7OF1 - chains 1 and O of the 42 polymer chains in the assembly; structure by electron microscopy, 3.10 A resolution.

# Chain 1
Molecule: 25S rRNA
Source organism: Saccharomyces cerevisiae (strain ATCC 204508 / S288c)
Sequence (3396 nucleotides; row label = number of the first residue in the row; note: 69 numbers in that range are skipped by the numbering (no residue carries them; nothing is unmodelled there); a row labelled like 2247A-2247Z holds insertion residues (2247A, then the next letters in order)):
     1 GUUUGACCUC AAAUCAGGUA GGAGUACCCG CUGAACUUAA GCAUAUCAAU AAGCGGAGGA
    61 AAAGAAACCA ACCGGGAUUG CCUUAGUAAC GGCGAGUGAA GCGGCAAAAG CUCAAAUUUG
   121 AAAUCUGGUA CCUUCGGUGC CCGAGUUGUA AUUUGGAGAG GGCAACUUUG GGGCCGUUCC
   181 UUGUCUAUGU UCCUUGGAAC AGGACGUCAU AGAGGGUGAG AAUCCCGUGU GGCGAGGAGU
   241 GCGGUUCUUU GUAAAGUGCC UUCGAAGAGU CGAGUUGUUU GGGAAUGCAG CUCUAAGUGG
   301 GUGGUAAAUU CCAUCUAAAG CUAAAUAUUG GCGAGAGACC GAUAGCGAAC AAGUACAGUG
   361 AUGGAAAGAU GAAAAGAACU UUGAAAAGAG AGUGAAAAAG UACGUGAAAU UGUUGAAAGG
   421 GAAGGGCAUU UGAUCAGACA UGGUGUUUUG UGCCCUCUGC UCCUUGUGGG UAGGGGAAUC
   481 UCGCAUUUCA CUGGGCCAGC AUCAGUUUUG GUGGCAGGAU AAAUCCAUAG GAAUGUAGCU
   541 UGCCUCGGUA AGUAUUAUAG CCUGUGGGAA UACUGCCAGC UGGGACUGAG GACUGCGACG
   601 UAAGUCAAGG AUGCUGGCAU AAUGGUUAUA UGCCGCCCGU CUUGAAACAC GGACCAAGGA
   661 GUCUAACGUC UAUGCGAGUG UUUGGGUGUA AAACCCAUAC GCGUAAUGAA AGUGAACGUA
   721 GGUUGGGGCC UCGCAAGAGG UGCACAAUCG ACCGAUCCUG AUGUCUUCGG AUGGAUUUGA
   781 GUAAGAGCAU AGCUGUUGGG ACCCGAAAGA UGGUGAACUA UGCCUGAAUA GGGUGAAGCC
   841 AGAGGAAACU CUGGUGGAGG CUCGUAGCGG UUCUGACGUG CAAAUCGAUC GUCGAAUUUG
   901 GGUAUAGGGG CGAAAGACUA AUCGAACCAU CUAGUAGCUG GUUCCUGCCG AAGUUUCCCU
   961 CAGGAUAGCA GAAGCUCGUA UCAGUUUUAU GAGGUAAAGC GAAUGAUUAG AGGUUCCGGG
  1021 GUCGAAAUGA CCUUGACCUA UUCUCAAACU UUAAAUAUGU AAGAAGUCCU UGUUACUUAA
  1081 UUGAACGUGG ACAUUUGAAU GAAGAGCUUU UAGUGGGCCA UUUUUGGUAA GCAGAACUGG
  1141 CGAUGCGGGA UGAACCGAAC GUAGAGUUAA GGUGCCGGAA UACACGCUCA UCAGACACCA
  1201 CAAAAGGUGU UAGUUCAUCU AGACAGCCGG ACGGUGGCCA UGGAAGUCGG AAUCCGCUAA
  1261 GGAGUGUGUA ACAACUCACC GGCCGAAUGA ACUAGCCCUG AAAAUGGAUG GCGCUCAAGC
  1321 GUGUUACCUA UACUCUACCG UCAGGGUUGA UAUGAUGCCC UGACGAGUAG GCAGGCGUGG
  1381 AGGUCAGUGA CGAAGCCUAG ACCGUAAGGU CGGGUCGAAC GGCCUCUAGU GCAGAUCUUG
  1441 GUGGUAGUAG CAAAUAUUCA AAUGAGAACU UUGAAGACUG AAGUGGGGAA AGGUUCCACG
  1501 UCAACAGCAG UUGGACGUGG GUUAGUCGAU CCUAAGAGAU GGGGAAGCUC CGUUUCAAAG
  1561 GCCUGAUUUU AUGCAGGCCA CCAUCGAAAG GGAAUCCGGU UAAGAUUCCG GAACCUGGAU
  1621 AUGGAUUCUU CACGGUAACG UAACUGAAUG UGGAGACGUC GGCGCGAGCC CUGGGAGGAG
  1681 UUAUCUUUUC UUCUUAACAG CUUAUCACCC CGGAAUUGGU UUAUCCGGAG AUGGGGUCUU
  1741 AUGGCUGGAA GAGGCCAGCA CCUUUGCUGG CUCCGGUGCG CUUGUGACGG CCCGUGAAAA
  1801 UCCACAGGAA GGAAUAGUUU UCAUGCCAGG UCGUACUGAU AACCGCAGCA GGUCUCCAAG
  1861 GUGAACAGCC UCUAGUUGAU AGAAUAAUGU AGAUAAGGGA AGUCGGCAAA AUAGAUCCGU
  1921 AACUUCGGGA UAAGGAUUGG CUCUAAGGGU CGGGUAGUGA GGGCCUUGGU CAGACGCAGC
  1981 GGGCGUGCUU GUGGACUGCU UGGUGGGGCU UGCUCUGCUA GGCGGACUAC UUGCGUGCCU
  2041 UGUUGUAGAC GGCCUUGGUA GGUCUCUUGU AGACCGUCGC UUGCUACAAU UAACGAUCAA
  2101 CUUAGAACUG GUACGGACAA GGGGAAUCUG ACUGUCUAAU UAAAACAUAG CAUUGCGAUG
  2161 GUCAGAAAGU GAUGUUGACG CAAUGUGAUU UCUGCCCAGU GCUCUGAAUG UCAAAGUGAA
  2221 GAAAUUCAAC CAAGCGCGGG UAAACGG
2247A-2247Z CGGGAGUAACUAUGACUCUCUUAAGG
2248A-2248Z UAGCCAAAUGCCUCGUCAUCUAAUUA
2249A-2249Q GUGACGCGCAUGAAUGG
  2313 A
  2318 UUAACGAGAU UCCCACUGUC CCUAUCUACU AUCUAGCGAA ACCACAGCCA AGGGAACGGG
  2378 CUUGGCAGAA UCAGCGGGGA AAGAAGACCC UGUUGAGCUU GACUCUAGUU UGACAUUGUG
  2438 AAGAGACAUA GAGGGUGUAG AAUAAGUGGG AGCUUCGGCG CCAGUGAAAU ACCACUACCU
  2498 UUAUAGUUUC UUUACUUAUU CAAUGAAGCG GAGCUGGAAU UCAUUUUCCA CGUUCUAGCA
  2558 UUCAAGGUCC CAUUCGGGGC UGAUCCGGGU UGAAGACAUU GUCAGGUGGG GAGUUUGGCU
  2618 GGGGCGGCAC AUCUGUUAAA CGAUAACGCA GAUGUCCUAA GGGGGGCUCA UGGAGAACAG
  2678 AAAUCUCCAG UAGAACAAAA GGGUAAAAGC CCCCUUGAUU UUGAUUUUCA GUGUGAAUAC
  2738 AAACCAUGAA AGUGUGGCCU AUCGAUCCUU UAGUCCCUCG GAAUUUGAGG CUAGAGGUGC
  2798 CAGAAAAGUU ACCACAGGGA UAACUGGCUU GUGGCAGUCA AGCGUUCAUA GCGACAUUGC
  2858 UUUUUGAUUC UUCGAUGUCG GCUCUUCCUA UCAUACCGAA GCAGAAUUCG GUAAGCGUUG
  2918 GAUUGUUCAC CCACUAAUAG GGAACGUGAG CUGGGUUUAG ACCGUCGUGA GACAGGUUAG
  2978 UUUUACCCUA CUGAUGAAUG UUACCGCAAU AGUAAUUGAA CUUAGUACGA GAGGAACAGU
  3038 UCAUUCGGAU AAUUGGUUUU UGCGGCUGUC UGAUCAGGCA UUGCCGCGAA GCUACCAUCC
  3098 GCUGGAUUAU GGCUGAACGC CUCUAAGUCA GAAUCCAUGC UAGAACGCGG UGAUUUCUUU
  3158 GCUCCACACA AUAUAGAUGG AUACGAAUAA GGCGUCCUUG UGGCGUCGCU GAACCAUAGC
  3218 AGGCUAGCAA CGGUGCACUU GGCGGAAAGG CCUUGGGUGC UUGCUGGCGA AUUGCAAUGU
  3278 CAUUUUGCGU GGGGAUAAAU CAUUUGUAUA CGACUUAGAU GUACAACGGG GUAUUGUAAG
  3338 CAGUAGAGUA GCCUUGUUGU UACGAUCUGC UGAGAUUAAG CCUUUGUUGU CUGAUUUGU
Disordered / not traced: 1-2, 441-493, 962, 994-1051, 1074-1076, 1130-1132, 1350-1353, 1567-1571, 1954-2092, 2112, 2204-2209, 2247A-2247Z, 2248A-2248Z, 2249A-2249Q, 2318, 2402-2405, 2408-2410, 2447-2502, 2537-2544, 2597, 2614-2767, 2794-2799, 2816-2818, 2821-2823, 2841-2849, 2859-2871, 2979-2981, 3351

# Chain O
Protein: 60S ribosomal protein L16-A
Source organism: Saccharomyces cerevisiae (strain ATCC 204508 / S288c)
Reference sequence: P26784 (RL16A_YEAST); numbering as in UniProt (aligned over 1-199)
Chain sequence (199 residues; numbered 1 to 199; the number before each row is that of its first residue):
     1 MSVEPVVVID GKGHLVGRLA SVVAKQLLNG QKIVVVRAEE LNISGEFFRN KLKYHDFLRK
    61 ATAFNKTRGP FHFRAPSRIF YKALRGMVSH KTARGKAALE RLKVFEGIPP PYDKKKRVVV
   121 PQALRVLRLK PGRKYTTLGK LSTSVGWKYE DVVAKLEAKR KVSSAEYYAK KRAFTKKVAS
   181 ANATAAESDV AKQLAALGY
Disordered / not traced: 1-2
Swiss-Prot annotation at these positions:
  - modified residue: Ser2 (N-acetylserine)
  - cross-link: Lys177 (Glycyl lysine isopeptide (Lys-Gly) (interchain with G-Cter in ubiquitin))

# Interface between chain 1 and chain O
Contacting residue pairs (154):
  U631(1) with Ala93(O), sugar contact
  G632(1) with Thr92(O), phosphate contact; Arg94(O), phosphate contact
  G1174(1) with Ser21(O), hydrogen bond to the sugar; Met87(O), hydrogen bond to the base
  C1175(1) with Ser21(O), hydrogen bond to the sugar; Leu28(O), sugar contact; Met87(O), hydrogen bond to the sugar
  C1176(1) with Lys25(O), salt bridge to the phosphate; Leu28(O), sugar contact; Met87(O), sugar contact; Ser89(O), sugar contact
  G1177(1) with Arg94(O), salt bridge to the phosphate
  G1178(1) with Lys25(O), salt bridge to the phosphate
  U1181(1) with Arg18(O), base contact; Ser21(O), base contact; Val22(O), base contact; Gln122(O), sugar contact; Arg128(O), sugar contact
  C1189(1) with Arg133(O), hydrogen bond to the base
  A1190(1) with Arg49(O), hydrogen bond to the base
  U1191(1) with Glu46(O), base contact; Phe48(O), stacking on the base; Arg49(O), salt bridge to the phosphate; Leu52(O), sugar contact
  A1193(1) with Arg49(O), salt bridge to the phosphate
  U1305(1) with Ala63(O), base contact
  G1306(1) with Arg59(O), sugar contact; Lys60(O), sugar contact; Ala61(O), base contact; Thr62(O), hydrogen bond to the base; Ala63(O), base contact
  G1307(1) with Arg59(O), salt bridge to the phosphate; Lys60(O), salt bridge to the phosphate; Pro70(O), base contact
  G1311(1) with Gly86(O), hydrogen bond to the base; Met87(O), base contact
  C1312(1) with Ala83(O), hydrogen bond to the sugar; Gly86(O), hydrogen bond to the sugar; Met87(O), hydrogen bond to the sugar
  G1313(1) with Gly17(O), phosphate contact; Lys82(O), salt bridge to the phosphate; Ala83(O), phosphate contact; Met87(O), sugar contact
  C1314(1) with Val16(O), phosphate contact; Gly17(O), hydrogen bond to the phosphate; Arg18(O), sugar contact; Lys53(O), base contact
  U1315(1) with Leu15(O), phosphate contact; Ser44(O), hydrogen bond to the phosphate; Arg49(O), base contact; Leu129(O), phosphate contact; Arg133(O), hydrogen bond to the sugar
  C1316(1) with Arg128(O), phosphate contact; Leu129(O), phosphate contact; Lys130(O), hydrogen bond to the phosphate
  A1317(1) with Arg128(O), hydrogen bond to the phosphate
  A1318(1) with Gly17(O), base contact; Arg18(O), salt bridge to the phosphate; Arg128(O), salt bridge to the phosphate
  C2365(1) with Arg68(O), hydrogen bond to the sugar
  G2381(1) with Lys91(O), base contact
  G2382(1) with Gly69(O), sugar contact; Pro70(O), sugar contact; Arg85(O), salt bridge to the phosphate; His90(O), salt bridge to the phosphate; Lys91(O), hydrogen bond to the base
  C2383(1) with Gly69(O), phosphate contact; Pro70(O), phosphate contact; Phe71(O), hydrogen bond to the phosphate; Arg85(O), salt bridge to the phosphate; His90(O), base contact; Lys91(O), base contact
  A2384(1) with Lys96(O), hydrogen bond to the base
  A2987(1) with Phe64(O), phosphate contact; Arg68(O), salt bridge to the phosphate
  C2988(1) with Asn65(O), hydrogen bond to the phosphate; Arg68(O), salt bridge to the phosphate
  A3005(1) with Tyr149(O), sugar contact
  A3006(1) with Phe73(O), sugar contact; Lys148(O), salt bridge to the phosphate; Tyr149(O), hydrogen bond to the phosphate
  U3007(1) with Phe71(O), sugar contact; His72(O), phosphate contact; Phe73(O), phosphate contact; Arg74(O), hydrogen bond to the phosphate
  A3008(1) with Lys66(O), phosphate contact; Thr67(O), sugar contact; Phe71(O), phosphate contact; His72(O), salt bridge to the phosphate; Arg74(O), salt bridge to the phosphate
  G3009(1) with Lys66(O), salt bridge to the phosphate
  A3103(1) with Lys51(O), sugar contact
  A3123(1) with Lys134(O), salt bridge to the phosphate
  G3124(1) with Lys134(O), salt bridge to the phosphate
  C3132(1) with His55(O), sugar contact
  C3133(1) with Thr143(O), sugar contact; Ser144(O), hydrogen bond to the sugar; Val145(O), phosphate contact; Gly146(O), phosphate contact
  A3134(1) with Val145(O), phosphate contact; Gly146(O), phosphate contact
  A3172(1) with Ala93(O), base contact; Arg94(O), base contact; Ala97(O), base contact; Arg101(O), hydrogen bond to the phosphate
  G3173(1) with Lys32(O), salt bridge to the phosphate; Arg101(O), salt bridge to the phosphate
  A3178(1) with Glu4(O), sugar contact; Pro5(O), phosphate contact; Val6(O), sugar contact; Val8(O), base contact; Tyr112(O), base contact; Lys115(O), base contact
  A3180(1) with Asp113(O), base contact; Lys114(O), base contact; Lys115(O), sugar contact; Lys116(O), sugar contact; Arg117(O), hydrogen bond to the sugar; Tyr167(O), stacking on the base; Lys171(O), salt bridge to the phosphate
  C3181(1) with Lys116(O), salt bridge to the phosphate; Arg117(O), phosphate contact; Ser164(O), hydrogen bond to the sugar; Ala165(O), sugar contact; Tyr167(O), phosphate contact; Tyr168(O), stacking on the base; Lys171(O), salt bridge to the phosphate
  G3182(1) with Arg37(O), phosphate contact; Arg117(O), salt bridge to the phosphate; Lys161(O), phosphate contact
  A3183(1) with Lys12(O), salt bridge to the phosphate; Arg37(O), salt bridge to the phosphate; Lys161(O), salt bridge to the phosphate
  A3184(1) with Lys12(O), salt bridge to the phosphate
  U3185(1) with Arg125(O), salt bridge to the phosphate; Val126(O), base contact
  C3190(1) with Arg172(O), salt bridge to the phosphate
  G3191(1) with Arg172(O), phosphate contact; Lys176(O), salt bridge to the phosphate
  U3192(1) with Lys176(O), salt bridge to the phosphate
  U3207(1) with Pro121(O), base contact
  G3242(1) with Lys159(O), salt bridge to the phosphate
  A3243(1) with Glu106(O), base contact; Gly107(O), base contact; Ile108(O), hydrogen bond to the base; Pro109(O), base contact; Pro110(O), sugar contact; Leu156(O), sugar contact; Glu157(O), hydrogen bond to the base; Lys159(O), salt bridge to the phosphate
  A3244(1) with Phe105(O), base contact; Pro109(O), base contact; Pro110(O), hydrogen bond to the sugar
Other interface residues (no listed pair), chain 1 (68 interface residues in all): C633, C2366, U3104, U3135, U3179, A3186, G3189, G3208, A3245, G3246, C3248
Other interface residues (no listed pair), chain O (101 interface residues in all): Gly30, Glu40, Asp56, Phe57, Leu58, Leu84, Val88, Pro111, Pro131, Arg160

# Overview
The interface between chain 1 and chain O involves 68 residues on one side and 101 on the other, with 30
hydrogen bonds, 37 salt bridges and 3 aromatic stacking contacts. Polar pairs include G1174(1)-Met87(O),
C1189(1)-Arg133(O) and A1190(1)-Arg49(O).
Chain 1 is 25S rRNA and chain O is 60S ribosomal protein L16-A, both from Saccharomyces cerevisiae (strain
ATCC 204508 / S288c); the structure, Nog1-TAP associated immature ribosomal particle population A from S.
cerevisiae, was determined by electron microscopy, deposited together with 7OHU and 7OHY.
